8PPU - chains C and E of the 7 polymer chains in the assembly; structure by electron microscopy, 3.02 A resolution.

# Chain C (and E)
Name: DNA polymerase sliding clamp
Source organism: Pyrococcus abyssi GE5
Notes: chain E of this document is another copy of the same molecule, construct and numbering; everything in this record applies to it too
UniProtKB: Q9UYX8 (PCNA_PYRAB); residue numbers follow UniProt; this construct covers 1-249
Sequence (261 residues; row label = number of the first residue in the row; numbers below 1 keep their minus sign (Met-11 is residue -11)):
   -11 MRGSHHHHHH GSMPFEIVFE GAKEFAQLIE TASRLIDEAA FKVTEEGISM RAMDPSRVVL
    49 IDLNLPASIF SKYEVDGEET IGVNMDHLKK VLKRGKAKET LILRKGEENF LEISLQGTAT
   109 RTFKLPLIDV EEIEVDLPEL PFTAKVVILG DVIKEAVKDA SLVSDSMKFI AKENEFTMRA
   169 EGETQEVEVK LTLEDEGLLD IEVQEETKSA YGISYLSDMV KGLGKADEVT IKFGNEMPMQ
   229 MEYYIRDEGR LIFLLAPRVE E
Not modelled in the structure: -11 to 1, 248-249
Construct notes: initiating methionine (-11); expression tag (-10 to 0)

# Chain C / chain E interface
Residue-residue contacts - 23 pairs, chain C then chain E:
  Glu143(C) with Arg82(E), salt bridge; Lys84(E), salt bridge; Arg109(E)
  Lys146(C) with Arg82(E)
  Asp147(C) with Arg82(E), salt bridge; Arg109(E), salt bridge; Phe111(E)
  Leu150(C) with Arg82(E)
  Thr172(C) with Pro114(E)
  Gln173(C) with His75(E), hydrogen bond; Lys112(E); Leu113(E)
  Glu174(C) with Thr110(E); Phe111(E); Lys112(E), hydrogen bond (backbone-backbone)
  Val175(C) with Thr110(E); Phe111(E), hydrophobic
  Glu176(C) with Thr108(E); Arg109(E); Thr110(E), hydrogen bond (backbone-backbone)
  Val177(C) with Thr108(E)
  Lys178(C) with Thr108(E)
  Glu184(C) with Thr106(E)
Also at the interface, not in a pair above, chain C (15 interface residues in all): Val140, Asp183, Gly185
Also at the interface, not in a pair above, chain E (15 interface residues in all): Lys78, Phe98, Gly105, Ala107

# In short
Chain C and chain E each contribute 15 residues to their interface; the contacts include 3 hydrogen bonds and
4 salt bridges. Polar contacts include Glu143(C)-Arg82(E), Glu143(C)-Lys84(E) and Asp147(C)-Arg82(E).
Both chains are DNA polymerase sliding clamp (Pyrococcus abyssi GE5). Entry 8PPU (Pyrococcus abyssi DNA
polymerase D (PolD) in its editing mode bound to a primer/template substrate containing ...) was determined by
electron microscopy (same publication as 8PPT and 8PPV).
